Entry 4JI8 (X-ray diffraction, 3.74 A resolution); this record covers chains A and K of the 21 polymer chains in the assembly.

# Chain A
Molecule: 16S rRNA
Organism: Thermus thermophilus
Sequence (1522 nucleotides; numbered 0 to 1544 plus 19 insertion-coded residues; 42 numbers in that range are skipped by the numbering (no residue carries them; nothing is unmodelled there); the number before each row is that of its first residue; a row labelled like 190A-190L holds insertion residues (190A, then the next letters in order); numbering starts at 0):
     0 UUUGUUGGAG AGUUUGAUCC UGGCUCAGGG UGAACGCUGG CGGCGUGCCU AAGACAUGCA
    60 AGUCGUGCGG G
    73 CCGCGGGGUU UU
    88 ACUCCG
    95 UGGUC
   101 AGCGGCGGAC GGGUGAGUAA CGCGUGGGU
  129A G
   130 ACCUACCCGG AAGAGGGGGA CAACCCGGGG AAACUCGGGC UAAUCCCCCA UGUGGACCCG
   190 C
190A-190L CCCUUGGGGUGU
   191 GUCCAAAGGG CUUU
   216 GCCCGCUUCC GGAUGGGCCC GCGUCCCAUC AGCUAGUUGG UGGGGUAAUG GCCCACCAAG
   276 GCGACGACGG GUAGCCGGUC UGAGAGGAUG GCCGGCCACA GGGGCACUGA GACACGGGCC
   336 CCACUCCUAC GGGAGGCAGC AGUUAGGAAU CUUCCGCAAU GGGCGCAAGC CUGACGGAGC
   396 GACGCCGCUU GGAGGAAGAA GCCCUUCGGG GUGUAAACUC CUGAA
   442 CCCGGGACGA AACCCCCGAC GA
   474 GGGGACUGAC GGUACCGGG
   494 GUAAUAGCGC CGGCCAACUC CGUGCCAGCA GCCGCGGUAA UACGGAGGGC GCGAGCGUUA
   554 CCCGGAUUCA CUGGGCGUAA AGGGCGUGUA GGCGGCCUGG GGCGUCCCAU GUGAAAGACC
   614 ACGGCUCAAC CGUGGGGGAG CGUGGGAUAC GCUCAGGCUA GACGGUGGGA GAGGGUGGUG
   674 GAAUUCCCGG AGUAGCGGUG AAAUGCGCAG AUACCGGGAG GAACGCCGAU GGCGAAGGCA
   734 GCCACCUGGU CCACCCGUGA CGCUGAGGCG CGAAAGCGUG GGGAGCAAAC CGGAUUAGAU
   794 ACCCGGGUAG UCCACGCCCU AAACGAUGCG CGCUAGGUCU CUGGGUCU
   848 CCUGGGGGCC GAAGCUAACG CGUUAAGCGC GCCGCCUGGG GAGUACGGCC GCAAGGCUGA
   908 AACUCAAAGG AAUUGACGGG GGCCCGCACA AGCGGUGGAG CAUGUGGUUU AAUUCGAAGX
   968 AACGCGAAGA ACCUUACCAG GCCUUGACAU GCUAGG
 1003A G
  1004 AACCCGGGUG AAAGCCUGGG GUGCCCC
1030A-1030D GCGA
  1031 GGGGAGCCCU AGCACAGGUG CUGCAUGGCC GUCGUCAGCU CGUGCCGUGA GGUGUUGGGU
  1091 UAAGUCCCGC AACGAGCGCA ACCCCCGCCG UUAGUUGCCA GCGGUUCGGC CGGGCACUCU
  1151 AACGGGACUG CCCGCGAAA
  1171 GCGGGAGGAA GGAGGGGACG ACGUCUGGUC AGCAUGGCCC UUACGGCCUG GGCGACACAC
  1231 GUGCUACAAU GCCCACUACA AAGCGAUGCC ACCCGGCAAC GGGGAGCUAA UCGCAAAAAG
  1291 GUGGGCCCAG UUCGGAUUGG GGUCUGCAAC CCGACCCCAU GAAGCCGGAA UCGCUAGUAA
  1351 UCGCGGAUCA G
 1361A C
  1362 CAUGCCGCGG UGAAUACGUU CCCGGGCCUU GUACACACXG CCXGUXACGC CAUGGGAGCG
  1422 GGCUCUACCC GAAGUCGCCG GG
  1446 AGCCUACGGG
  1459 CAGGCGCCGA GGGUAGGGCC CGUGACUGGG GCGAAGUCGU AACAAGGUAG CUGUACCGGA
  1519 AGGUGCGGCU GGAUCCACUC CUUUCU
Unresolved in the structure: 0-2, 1534-1538
Sequence notes: conflict C1534 (A2157 in M26923.1), A1535 (C2158 in M26923.1)
Modified positions: PSU (pseudouridine-5'-monophosphate) at position 516, 7MG (7N-methyl-8-hydroguanosine-5'-monophosphate) at position 527, M2G (N2-dimethylguanosine-5'-monophosphate) at position 966, 5MC (5-methylcytidine-5'-monophosphate) at position 967, 2MG (2N-methylguanosine-5'-monophosphate) at position 1207, 5MC (5-methylcytidine-5'-monophosphate) at position 1400, 4OC (4n,o2'-methylcytidine-5'-monophosphate) at position 1402, 5MC (5-methylcytidine-5'-monophosphate) at position 1404, 5MC (5-methylcytidine-5'-monophosphate) at position 1407, UR3 (3-methyluridine-5'-monophoshate) at position 1498, MA6 (6N-dimethyladenosine-5'-monophoshate) at position 1518, MA6 (6N-dimethyladenosine-5'-monophoshate) at position 1519, PSU (pseudouridine-5'-monophosphate) at position 1540, PSU (pseudouridine-5'-monophosphate) at position 1541
Ion coordination: Mg2+ site 1 near A53 (its only coordinating residue here); Mg2+ site 2: A59, U387; Mg2+ site 3 near G61 (its only coordinating residue here); Mg2+ site 4 near U83 (its only coordinating residue here); Mg2+ site 5: G107, G324; Mg2+ site 6 near A109 (its only coordinating residue here); Mg2+ site 7: C110, G377; Mg2+ site 8: G117, G289; Mg2+ site 9: G124, U125, G236; Mg2+ site 10 near A149 (its only coordinating residue here); Mg2+ site 11 near G167 (its only coordinating residue here); Mg2+ site 12 near U182 (its only coordinating residue here); 83 more Mg2+ sites not listed
Small-molecule neighbours: streptomycin (SRY): U12, U14, C526, 7MG_527, C912, A913, A914, A915, C1490, G1491
From the paper describing this entry:
  - mutagenesis - C1490U: increased growth

# Chain K
Molecule: Ribosomal protein S11
Organism: Thermus thermophilus
UniProtKB: P80376 (RS11_THET8); numbering as in UniProt (aligned over 1-129)
Chain sequence (129 residues; row label = number of the first residue in the row):
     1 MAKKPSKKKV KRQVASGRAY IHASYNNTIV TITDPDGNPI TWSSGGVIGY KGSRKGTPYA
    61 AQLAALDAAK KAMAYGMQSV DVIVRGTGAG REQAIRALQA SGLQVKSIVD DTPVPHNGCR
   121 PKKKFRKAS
Unresolved in the structure: 1-10, 127-129
Ion coordination: Mg2+: Gly-52 (shared with G691(A), U692(A) of chain A)

# Interface between chain A and chain K
Residue-residue contacts - 84 pairs, chain A then chain K:
  A675(A) / Val-114(K)  hydrogen bond to the sugar
  A675(A) / Pro-115(K)  base contact
  A675(A) / His-116(K)  hydrogen bond to the base
  A675(A) / Gly-118(K)  base contact
  A676(A) / Pro-113(K)  sugar contact
  A676(A) / Pro-115(K)  sugar contact
  U677(A) / Cys-119(K)  base contact
  G683(A) / Asn-38(K)  base contact
  G683(A) / Pro-39(K)  base contact
  A684(A) / Arg-12(K)  sugar contact
  A684(A) / Asn-38(K)  sugar contact
  A684(A) / Pro-39(K)  hydrogen bond to the sugar
  G685(A) / Arg-12(K)  salt bridge to the phosphate
  G685(A) / Pro-39(K)  sugar contact
  G685(A) / Ile-40(K)  sugar contact
  G685(A) / Trp-42(K)  sugar contact
  G685(A) / Tyr-75(K)  sugar contact
  U686(A) / Trp-42(K)  hydrogen bond to the sugar
  U686(A) / Tyr-75(K)  phosphate contact
  A687(A) / Val-47(K)  sugar contact
  A687(A) / Lys-71(K)  salt bridge to the phosphate
  G688(A) / Trp-42(K)  sugar contact
  G688(A) / Ser-44(K)  phosphate contact
  G688(A) / Gly-46(K)  sugar contact
  G688(A) / Val-47(K)  phosphate contact
  C689(A) / Asn-27(K)  hydrogen bond to the phosphate
  C689(A) / Ser-44(K)  hydrogen bond to the phosphate
  C689(A) / Gly-46(K)  hydrogen bond to the phosphate
  C689(A) / Lys-55(K)  salt bridge to the phosphate
  G690(A) / Asn-27(K)  hydrogen bond to the phosphate
  G690(A) / Lys-55(K)  salt bridge to the phosphate
  G691(A) / Asn-26(K)  hydrogen bond to the phosphate
  G691(A) / Lys-51(K)  base contact
  G691(A) / Gly-52(K)  base contact
  G691(A) / Lys-55(K)  hydrogen bond to the base
  U692(A) / Asn-26(K)  hydrogen bond to the phosphate
  U692(A) / Gly-52(K)  base contact
  U692(A) / Ser-53(K)  hydrogen bond to the base
  U692(A) / Lys-124(K)  salt bridge to the phosphate
  A694(A) / Ser-53(K)  phosphate contact
  A695(A) / Gly-52(K)  phosphate contact
  A695(A) / Ser-53(K)  hydrogen bond to the phosphate
  A695(A) / Arg-54(K)  salt bridge to the phosphate
  A704(A) / Trp-42(K)  base contact
  U705(A) / Trp-42(K)  base contact
  A706(A) / His-22(K)  phosphate contact
  A706(A) / Ile-29(K)  sugar contact
  A706(A) / Thr-31(K)  hydrogen bond to the sugar
  A706(A) / Pro-39(K)  base contact
  C707(A) / Tyr-20(K)  phosphate contact
  C707(A) / His-22(K)  phosphate contact
  C707(A) / Thr-31(K)  sugar contact
  C707(A) / Gly-37(K)  hydrogen bond to the sugar
  C707(A) / Pro-39(K)  base contact
  C707(A) / Arg-85(K)  salt bridge to the phosphate
  C708(A) / Tyr-20(K)  sugar contact
  C708(A) / Asp-36(K)  hydrogen bond to the sugar
  C708(A) / Gly-37(K)  sugar contact
  C708(A) / Asn-38(K)  hydrogen bond to the base
  C708(A) / Arg-85(K)  salt bridge to the phosphate
  G714(A) / Cys-119(K)  base contact
  A715(A) / Gly-118(K)  base contact
  A716(A) / Asn-117(K)  hydrogen bond to the sugar
  A716(A) / Gly-118(K)  base contact
  C717(A) / His-116(K)  sugar contact
  C717(A) / Asn-117(K)  sugar contact
  G718(A) / Pro-115(K)  sugar contact
  G718(A) / His-116(K)  stacking on the base
  G718(A) / Asn-117(K)  sugar contact
  A777(A) / Cys-119(K)  base contact
  G778(A) / Cys-119(K)  hydrogen bond to the sugar
  G778(A) / Arg-120(K)  hydrogen bond to the sugar
  C779(A) / Arg-120(K)  hydrogen bond to the sugar
  C779(A) / Pro-121(K)  sugar contact
  C779(A) / Lys-122(K)  salt bridge to the phosphate
  C779(A) / Lys-123(K)  phosphate contact
  A780(A) / Lys-122(K)  salt bridge to the phosphate
  A780(A) / Lys-123(K)  hydrogen bond to the phosphate
  C797(A) / Lys-124(K)  phosphate contact
  U1522(A) / Lys-123(K)  phosphate contact
  G1523(A) / Lys-123(K)  salt bridge to the phosphate
  C1524(A) / Arg-120(K)  salt bridge to the phosphate
  G1525(A) / Arg-120(K)  salt bridge to the phosphate
  G1525(A) / Arg-126(K)  salt bridge to the phosphate
Interface residues without a listed pair, chain A (36 interface residues in all): G674, C796
Interface residues without a listed pair, chain K (39 interface residues in all): Thr-41, Gly-45

# Summary
The interface between chain A and chain K involves 36 residues on one side and 39 on the other, with 22
hydrogen bonds, 14 salt bridges and 1 aromatic stacking contact. Polar pairs include A675(A)/His-116(K),
G691(A)/Lys-55(K) and U692(A)/Ser-53(K). Bound to chain A: streptomycin. The paper reports that C1490U of
chain A increases growth.
Chain A is 16S rRNA and chain K is Ribosomal protein S11, both from Thermus thermophilus; the structure,
Crystal Structure of 30S ribosomal subunit from Thermus thermophilus, was determined by X-ray diffraction,
deposited together with 4JI0, 4JI1, 4JI2, 4JI3, 4JI4, 4JI5, 4JI6 and 4JI7.
